PDB entry 7CQL | X-ray diffraction, 2.80 A resolution | chains A and C of the 3 polymer chains in the assembly

Chain A (and C):
Name: Type III glutamate--ammonia ligase
Source organism: Rhodovulum sp. 12E13
Notes: EC 6.3.1.2; chain C of this document is another copy of the same molecule, construct and numbering; everything in this record applies to it too
Reference sequence: A0A369R1N0 (A0A369R1N0_9RHOB); residues 1-430 here = UniProt positions 1-430
Sequence (450 residues; each row starts with the number of its first residue; numbers below 1 keep their minus sign (Met-19 is residue -19)):
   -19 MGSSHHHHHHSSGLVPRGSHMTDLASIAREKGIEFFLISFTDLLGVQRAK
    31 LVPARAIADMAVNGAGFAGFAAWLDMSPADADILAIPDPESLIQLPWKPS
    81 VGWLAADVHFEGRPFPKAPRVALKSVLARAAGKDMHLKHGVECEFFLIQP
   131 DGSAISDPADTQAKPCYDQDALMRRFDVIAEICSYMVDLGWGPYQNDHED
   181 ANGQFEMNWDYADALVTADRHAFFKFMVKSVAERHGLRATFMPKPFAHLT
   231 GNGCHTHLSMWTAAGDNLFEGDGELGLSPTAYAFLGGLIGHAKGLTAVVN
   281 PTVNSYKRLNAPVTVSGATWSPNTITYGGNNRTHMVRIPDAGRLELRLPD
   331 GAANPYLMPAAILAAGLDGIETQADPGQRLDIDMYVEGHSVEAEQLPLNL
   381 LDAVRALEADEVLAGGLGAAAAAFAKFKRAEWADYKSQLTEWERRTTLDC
Disordered / not traced: -19 to 0, 292-300
Sequence notes: initiating methionine (-19); expression tag (-18 to 0)
What the authors report for this chain:
  - conformationally variable residues (order/disorder transition): Pro292 to Trp300
  - mutagenesis - Y147A, Y174A, R317A: decreased stability
  - catalytic residues: Asp177, Glu186 (proposed by the authors, not directly observed)

Interface between chain A and chain C:
Residue-residue contacts - 54 pairs, chain A then chain C:
  Gln142(A) - Val26(C)
  Lys144(A) - Arg28(C)  hydrogen bond (backbone-side chain)
  Lys144(A) - Phe50(C)  hydrogen bond (side chain-backbone)
  Lys144(A) - Ala51(C)
  Lys144(A) - Ala52(C)  hydrogen bond (side chain-backbone)
  Lys144(A) - Trp53(C)
  Pro145(A) - Arg28(C)
  Cys146(A) - Arg28(C)  hydrogen bond (backbone-side chain)
  Cys146(A) - Ala51(C)  hydrophobic
  Tyr147(A) - Gln27(C)
  Tyr147(A) - Arg28(C)
  Tyr147(A) - Ala29(C)  hydrogen bond (backbone-backbone)
  Tyr147(A) - Phe47(C)  hydrophobic
  Tyr147(A) - Ala48(C)  hydrogen bond (side chain-backbone)
  Gln149(A) - Leu17(C)
  Gln149(A) - Ser19(C)  hydrogen bond
  Gln149(A) - Gln27(C)  hydrogen bond (backbone-backbone)
  Gln149(A) - Ala29(C)
  Gln149(A) - Trp83(C)
  Gln149(A) - Phe206(C)
  Asp150(A) - Phe206(C)
  Asp150(A) - Lys209(C)  salt bridge
  Leu152(A) - Leu31(C)  hydrophobic
  Met153(A) - Leu31(C)  hydrophobic
  Arg154(A) - Glu213(C)  salt bridge
  Phe156(A) - Phe15(C)  hydrophobic
  Phe156(A) - Leu31(C)  hydrophobic
  Phe156(A) - Lys78(C)
  Phe156(A) - Val81(C)  hydrophobic
  Asp157(A) - Lys78(C)  salt bridge
  Ala160(A) - Phe15(C)
  Cys163(A) - Phe15(C)  hydrophobic
  Ser164(A) - Phe15(C)
  Gly172(A) - Arg35(C)
  Pro173(A) - Pro33(C)
  Pro173(A) - Arg35(C)  hydrogen bond (backbone-side chain)
  Tyr174(A) - Val32(C)
  Tyr174(A) - Pro33(C)
  Tyr174(A) - Ala36(C)
  Tyr174(A) - Met40(C)
  Gln175(A) - Lys30(C)  hydrogen bond
  Gln175(A) - Leu31(C)
  Asn176(A) - Leu31(C)  hydrogen bond (backbone-backbone)
  Asp177(A) - Lys30(C)  salt bridge
  Asn310(A) - Ala59(C)
  Asn310(A) - Ala61(C)
  Asn311(A) - Ala59(C)
  Arg312(A) - Pro58(C)  hydrogen bond (backbone-backbone)
  Arg312(A) - Asp62(C)  salt bridge
  Thr313(A) - Pro58(C)
  Thr313(A) - Ala59(C)
  Asp363(A) - Ser57(C)  hydrogen bond
  Asp363(A) - Pro58(C)
  Asp363(A) - Ala59(C)
Other interface residues (no listed pair), chain A (30 interface residues in all): Asp148, Val167, Asp180, Ile362
Other interface residues (no listed pair), chain C (34 interface residues in all): Gly46, Asp60, Leu75

Summary:
30 residues of chain A face 34 of chain C across their interface; the contacts include 13 hydrogen bonds and 5
salt bridges. Among the polar pairs are Asp150(A)-Lys209(C), Arg154(A)-Glu213(C) and Asp157(A)-Lys78(C). From
the paper: catalytic residues Asp177(A) and Glu186(A); Y147A, Y174A and R317A of chain A reduce stability.
Chain A and chain C are both Type III glutamate--ammonia ligase (Rhodovulum sp. 12E13); the structure, Apo
GmaS without ligand, was determined by X-ray diffraction, deposited together with 7CQN, 7CQQ, 7CQU, 7CQW and
7CQX.
